6BCF - chains D and F of the 3 polymer chains in the assembly; structure by X-ray diffraction, 2.92 A resolution.

# Chain D
Name: Ribosomal protein 3/homing endonuclease-like fusion protein
From: Leptographium truncatum
UniProt: C7SWF3 (C7SWF3_9PEZI); residues 1-315 here correspond to UniProt positions 398-712 (UniProt number = residue number + 397)
Amino-acid sequence (315 residues; row label = number of the first residue in the row):
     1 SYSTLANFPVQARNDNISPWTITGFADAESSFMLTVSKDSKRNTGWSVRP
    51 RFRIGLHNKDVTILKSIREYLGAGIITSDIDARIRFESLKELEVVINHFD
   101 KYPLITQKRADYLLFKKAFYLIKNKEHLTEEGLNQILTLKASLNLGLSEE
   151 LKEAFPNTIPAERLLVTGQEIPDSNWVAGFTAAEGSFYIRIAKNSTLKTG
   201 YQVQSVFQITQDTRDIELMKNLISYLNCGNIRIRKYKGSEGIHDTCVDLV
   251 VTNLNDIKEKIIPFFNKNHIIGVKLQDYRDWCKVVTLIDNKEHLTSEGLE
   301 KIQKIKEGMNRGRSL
Disordered / not traced: 1-15, 235-244, 314-315
Sequence notes: engineered mutation Ala183 (Gly580 in C7SWF3)
Ion coordination: Ca2+ site 1: Ala28, Glu184; Ca2+ site 2: Glu29, Ala183 (shared with 1 residue of chain E); Ca2+ site 3: Glu29, Glu184 (shared with 1 residue of chain E; DG16(F) of chain F)
What the authors report for this chain:
  - mutagenesis - E184D: increased catalytic activity on non-cognate substrates
  - mutagenesis - E184D: increased catalytic activity on multiple central 4 substrates

# Chain F
Molecule: 26-nt DNA strand
Sequence (26 nucleotides; row label = number of the first residue in the row):
     1 CAAATGCTCCTATACGACGTTTAGAC
Ion coordination: Ca2+: DG16 (shared with Glu29(D), Glu184(D) of chain D; 1 residue of chain E)

# How chain D and chain F interact
Residue-residue contacts (42; chain D residue first):
  Glu29(D) - DG16(F)  phosphate contact
  Lys41(D) - DA2(F)  sugar contact
  Lys41(D) - DA3(F)  phosphate contact
  Arg42(D) - DA3(F)  salt bridge to the phosphate
  Arg42(D) - DA4(F)  salt bridge to the phosphate
  Arg49(D) - DT5(F)  sugar contact
  Arg49(D) - DG6(F)  hydrogen bond to the base
  Arg49(D) - DC7(F)  base contact
  Arg51(D) - DC7(F)  base contact
  Ile75(D) - DG6(F)  phosphate contact
  Arg83(D) - DC10(F)  base contact
  Arg85(D) - DG6(F)  sugar contact
  Arg85(D) - DC7(F)  salt bridge to the phosphate
  Glu87(D) - DG6(F)  phosphate contact
  Glu87(D) - DC7(F)  hydrogen bond to the base
  Ser88(D) - DT5(F)  phosphate contact
  Ser88(D) - DG6(F)  phosphate contact
  Leu89(D) - DT5(F)  hydrogen bond to the phosphate
  Lys125(D) - DA3(F)  phosphate contact
  Lys125(D) - DA4(F)  salt bridge to the phosphate
  His127(D) - DA4(F)  salt bridge to the phosphate
  Leu128(D) - DA3(F)  phosphate contact
  Glu184(D) - DG16(F)  phosphate contact
  Ser186(D) - DG16(F)  sugar contact
  Ser186(D) - DA17(F)  hydrogen bond to the phosphate
  Tyr188(D) - DA17(F)  base contact
  Tyr188(D) - DC18(F)  phosphate contact
  Arg190(D) - DT20(F)  base contact
  Ile191(D) - DT20(F)  phosphate contact
  Ala192(D) - DT20(F)  base contact
  Ala192(D) - DT21(F)  base contact
  Lys193(D) - DT20(F)  hydrogen bond to the phosphate
  Lys193(D) - DT21(F)  base contact
  Asn194(D) - DT21(F)  base contact
  Asn194(D) - DT22(F)  hydrogen bond to the base
  Gln202(D) - DT21(F)  base contact
  Gln208(D) - DA17(F)  hydrogen bond to the base
  Thr210(D) - DC15(F)  sugar contact
  Asp212(D) - DC15(F)  phosphate contact
  Lys306(D) - DG19(F)  salt bridge to the phosphate
  Met309(D) - DC18(F)  phosphate contact
  Asn310(D) - DC18(F)  hydrogen bond to the phosphate
Interface residues without a listed pair, chain D (37 interface residues in all): Glu91, Ala183, Gly185, Phe187, Cys246, Lys274, Arg311, Gly312
Interface residues without a listed pair, chain F (18 interface residues in all): DT8, DC9, DA14

# Summary
Chain D and chain F form an interface of 37 and 18 residues respectively; the contacts include 8 hydrogen
bonds and 6 salt bridges. Among the polar pairs are Arg49(D)-DG6(F), Glu87(D)-DC7(F) and Asn194(D)-DT22(F).
The paper reports that E184D of chain D increases catalytic activity on non-cognate substrates; E184D of chain
D increases catalytic activity on multiple central 4 substrates.
Chain D is Ribosomal protein 3/homing endonuclease-like fusion protein (Leptographium truncatum) and chain F
is a 26-nt DNA strand; the structure, I-LtrI G183A bound to cognate substrate (pre-cleavage complex), was
determined by X-ray diffraction together with 6BCE, 6BCG, 6BCI, 6BCN and 6BCT from the same study.
